3M02 - chain A; structure by X-ray diffraction, 2.50 A resolution.

Chain A:
Molecule: Aristolochene synthase
Organism: Nicotiana tabacum
Notes: EC 4.2.3.9
UniProtKB: Q40577 (5EAS_TOBAC); residues 1-548 here = UniProt positions 1-548
Amino-acid sequence (550 residues; numbered -1 to 548; the number before each row is that of its first residue; numbers below 1 keep their minus sign (Gly-1 is residue -1)):
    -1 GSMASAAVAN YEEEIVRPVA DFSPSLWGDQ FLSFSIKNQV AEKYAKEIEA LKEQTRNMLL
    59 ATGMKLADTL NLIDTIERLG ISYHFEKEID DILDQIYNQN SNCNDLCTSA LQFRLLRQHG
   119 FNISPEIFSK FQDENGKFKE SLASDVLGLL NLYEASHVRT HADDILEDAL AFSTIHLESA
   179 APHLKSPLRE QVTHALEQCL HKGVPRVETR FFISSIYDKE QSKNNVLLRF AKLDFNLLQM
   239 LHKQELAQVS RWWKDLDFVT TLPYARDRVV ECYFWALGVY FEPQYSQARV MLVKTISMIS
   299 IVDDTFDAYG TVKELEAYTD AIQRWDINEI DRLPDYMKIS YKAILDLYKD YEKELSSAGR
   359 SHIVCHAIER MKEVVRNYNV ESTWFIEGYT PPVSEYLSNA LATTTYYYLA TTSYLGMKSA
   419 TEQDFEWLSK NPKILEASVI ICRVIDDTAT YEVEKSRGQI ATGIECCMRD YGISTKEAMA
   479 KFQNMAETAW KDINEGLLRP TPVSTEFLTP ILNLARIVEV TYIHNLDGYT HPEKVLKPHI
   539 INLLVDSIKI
Not modelled in the structure: -1 to 13
Differences from the reference sequence: expression tag (-1 to 0)
Ion coordination: Mg2+ site 1: Asp301 (together with 2CF); Mg2+ site 2: Asp301, Asp305 (together with 2CF); Mg2+ site 3: Asp444, Asp445, Thr448, Glu452
Small-molecule neighbours: 2CF ((2E,6E)-2-fluoro-3,7,11-trimethyldodeca-2,6,10-trien-1-yl trihydrogen diphosphate): Arg264, Trp273, Ile294, Ile297, Ser298, Asp301, Asp305, Thr401, Thr402, Thr403, Tyr404, Cys440, Arg441, Asp444, Glu452, Tyr520
Reported in the primary citation:
  - binding site for 2CF: Arg264
  - conformationally variable residues (order/disorder transition): Ile521 to Val533
  - binding site for 2CF: Thr401, Thr402, Cys440, Arg441, Asp444 (proposed by the authors, not directly observed)
  - binding site for Mg2+: Asp444 (proposed by the authors, not directly observed)

Summary:
Chain A binds compound 2CF. Asp301 and Asp305 form the Mg2+ site 2. Asp444, Asp445, Thr448 and Glu452 form the
Mg2+ site 3. The paper reports a binding site for 2CF at Arg264, Thr401 and Thr402 among others; a binding
site for Mg2+ at Asp444.
Chain A is Aristolochene synthase (Nicotiana tabacum); the structure, The Crystal Structure of
5-epi-aristolochene synthase complexed with (2-cis,6-trans)-2-fluorofarnesyl diphosphate, was determined by
X-ray diffraction together with 3M00, 3M01 and 3LZ9 from the same study.
